7ST9 - chains A and B of the 10 polymer chains in the assembly; structure by electron microscopy, 2.20 A resolution.

# Chain A
Protein: Checkpoint protein RAD24
Source organism: Saccharomyces cerevisiae (strain ATCC 204508 / S288c)
UniProt: P32641 (RAD24_YEAST); numbering as in UniProt (aligned over 1-659)
Amino-acid sequence (696 residues; numbered 1 to 696; the number before each row is that of its first residue):
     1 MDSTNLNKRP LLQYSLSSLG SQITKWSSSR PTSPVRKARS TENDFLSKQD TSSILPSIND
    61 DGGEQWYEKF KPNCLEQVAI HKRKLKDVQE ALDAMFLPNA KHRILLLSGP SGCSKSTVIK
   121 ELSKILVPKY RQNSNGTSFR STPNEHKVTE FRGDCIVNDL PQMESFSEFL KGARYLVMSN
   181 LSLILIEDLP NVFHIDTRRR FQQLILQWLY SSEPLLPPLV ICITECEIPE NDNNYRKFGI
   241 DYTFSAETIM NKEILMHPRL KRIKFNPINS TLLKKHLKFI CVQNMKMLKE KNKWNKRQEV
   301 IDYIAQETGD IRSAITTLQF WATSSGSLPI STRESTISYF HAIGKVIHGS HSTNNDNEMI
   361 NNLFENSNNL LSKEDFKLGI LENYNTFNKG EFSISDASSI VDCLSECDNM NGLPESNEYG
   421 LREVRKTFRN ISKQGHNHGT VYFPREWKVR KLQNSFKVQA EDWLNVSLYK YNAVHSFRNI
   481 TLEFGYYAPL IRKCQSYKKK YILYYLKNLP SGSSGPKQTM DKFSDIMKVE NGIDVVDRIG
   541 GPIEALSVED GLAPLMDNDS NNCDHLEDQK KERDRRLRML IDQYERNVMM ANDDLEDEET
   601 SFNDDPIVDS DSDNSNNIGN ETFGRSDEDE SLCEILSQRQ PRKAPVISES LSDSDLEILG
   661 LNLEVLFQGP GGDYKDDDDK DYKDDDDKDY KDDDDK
Disordered / not traced: 1-62, 510-520, 548-563, 612-696
Differences from the reference sequence: expression tag (660-696)
Ion coordination: Mg2+: Ser116 (together with ATP-gamma-S)
Ligand contacts: ATP-gamma-S (AGS; phosphothiophosphoric acid-adenylate ester): Tyr67, Phe70, Lys71, Pro72, Gln77, Val78, Ala79, Pro110, Ser111, Gly112, Cys113, Ser114, Lys115, Ser116, Thr117, Glu187, Thr224, His276, Ile311, Arg312, Ile315
UniProt features mapped onto this chain:
  - binding site (ATP): Gly109 to Ser116
  - modified residue (Phosphoserine): Ser652, Ser654
  - mutagenesis: Lys115 (K115E: Reduces NTP-binding and hydrolysis. Shows DNA damage sensitivity; K115R: No effect on NTP-binding and hydrolysis. Resistant to DNA damage)
From the paper describing this entry:
  - binding site for the 21-nt DNA strand: His341, Lys345, Ser350, His351
  - binding site for the 50-nt DNA strand: Gln162, Met163, Tyr339, Phe340, Phe443
  - specificity-determining residues: Phe340

# Chain B
Protein: Replication factor C subunit 4
Source organism: Saccharomyces cerevisiae (strain ATCC 204508 / S288c)
UniProt: P40339 (RFC4_YEAST); numbering as in UniProt (aligned over 1-323)
Amino-acid sequence (323 residues; numbered 1 to 323; the number before each row is that of its first residue):
     1 MSKTLSLQLP WVEKYRPQVL SDIVGNKETI DRLQQIAKDG NMPHMIISGM PGIGKTTSVH
    61 CLAHELLGRS YADGVLELNA SDDRGIDVVR NQIKHFAQKK LHLPPGKHKI VILDEADSMT
   121 AGAQQALRRT MELYSNSTRF AFACNQSNKI IEPLQSRCAI LRYSKLSDED VLKRLLQIIK
   181 LEDVKYTNDG LEAIIFTAEG DMRQAINNLQ STVAGHGLVN ADNVFKIVDS PHPLIVKKML
   241 LASNLEDSIQ ILRTDLWKKG YSSIDIVTTS FRVTKNLAQV KESVRLEMIK EIGLTHMRIL
   301 EGVGTYLQLA SMLAKIHKLN NKA
Disordered / not traced: 1-6, 322-323
Ion coordination: Mg2+: Thr56 (together with ATP-gamma-S)
Ligand contacts:
  - ATP-gamma-S (AGS; phosphothiophosphoric acid-adenylate ester), molecule 1: Val12, Tyr15, Arg16, Pro17, Asp22, Ile23, Val24, Met50, Pro51, Gly52, Ile53, Gly54, Lys55, Thr56, Thr57, Asn145, Leu166, Arg174, Met202, Arg203, Ile206
  - ATP-gamma-S (AGS), molecule 2: Arg128, Pro153, Arg157
UniProt features mapped onto this chain:
  - binding site (ATP): Val12, Val24, Gly49 to Thr57, Asn145, Arg203

# Chain A / chain B interface
Residue-residue contacts (88):
  Gly63(A) - Asn41(B)
  Gly63(A) - Arg139(B)  hydrogen bond (backbone-side chain)
  Gln65(A) - His44(B)
  Ser111(A) - Glu152(B)
  Ser111(A) - Pro153(B)
  Glu150(A) - Arg129(B)  salt bridge
  Phe151(A) - Arg129(B)  hydrogen bond (backbone-side chain)
  Arg152(A) - Lys94(B)
  Arg152(A) - Arg129(B)
  Gly153(A) - Arg90(B)
  Asp154(A) - Lys94(B)  salt bridge
  Asp154(A) - Arg129(B)
  Ile156(A) - Arg90(B)
  Gln162(A) - Arg90(B)
  Asp188(A) - Arg129(B)  salt bridge
  Asn191(A) - Ile86(B)
  Phe193(A) - Ala121(B)  hydrophobic
  Phe193(A) - Gly122(B)
  Phe193(A) - Gln125(B)
  Thr224(A) - Arg128(B)
  Cys226(A) - Gln125(B)
  Cys226(A) - Glu152(B)
  Cys226(A) - Pro153(B)
  Ile228(A) - Ala121(B)  hydrophobic
  Pro229(A) - Asn148(B)
  Pro229(A) - Lys149(B)
  Glu230(A) - Lys149(B)  hydrogen bond (backbone-side chain)
  Asn231(A) - Asp117(B)
  Asn231(A) - Ser118(B)  hydrogen bond (side chain-backbone)
  Asn231(A) - Met119(B)  hydrogen bond (side chain-backbone)
  Asn231(A) - Thr120(B)
  Asn231(A) - Lys149(B)
  Phe244(A) - Gln125(B)
  Asp310(A) - Ser156(B)  hydrogen bond
  Arg312(A) - Ser156(B)  hydrogen bond
  Arg312(A) - Arg157(B)
  Ser313(A) - Ser156(B)
  Phe320(A) - Arg32(B)
  Phe320(A) - Ile36(B)  hydrophobic
  Thr323(A) - Arg32(B)
  Thr323(A) - Gln35(B)
  Ser324(A) - Arg32(B)
  Ser325(A) - Gln35(B)  hydrogen bond
  Gly326(A) - Gln35(B)
  Ser327(A) - Glu28(B)
  Leu328(A) - Glu28(B)
  Leu328(A) - Thr29(B)
  Leu328(A) - Arg32(B)
  Ser331(A) - Ile160(B)
  Arg333(A) - Glu152(B)
  Arg333(A) - Gln155(B)
  Arg333(A) - Ser156(B)
  Glu334(A) - Ser147(B)
  Glu334(A) - Asn148(B)  hydrogen bond (side chain-backbone)
  Glu334(A) - Glu152(B)
  Glu334(A) - Gln155(B)  hydrogen bond (backbone-side chain)
  Glu334(A) - Arg162(B)  salt bridge
  Ser335(A) - Glu152(B)
  Thr336(A) - Glu152(B)  hydrogen bond (backbone-side chain)
  Asn355(A) - Glu282(B)
  Asn357(A) - Lys275(B)  hydrogen bond (side chain-backbone)
  Asn357(A) - Glu282(B)
  Asn357(A) - Arg285(B)  hydrogen bond
  Asn361(A) - Lys275(B)  hydrogen bond
  Glu365(A) - Asn148(B)
  Glu406(A) - Lys290(B)  salt bridge
  Asn409(A) - Met297(B)
  Met410(A) - Gly293(B)
  Met410(A) - Leu294(B)
  Met410(A) - Met297(B)
  Asn411(A) - Met297(B)
  Leu413(A) - Gly293(B)
  Leu413(A) - His296(B)
  Leu413(A) - Leu300(B)  hydrophobic
  Glu415(A) - Phe271(B)
  Glu415(A) - Ile289(B)
  Glu415(A) - Ile292(B)
  Glu415(A) - Gly293(B)
  Glu415(A) - His296(B)  salt bridge
  Glu418(A) - Phe271(B)
  Glu418(A) - Lys275(B)  salt bridge
  Tyr419(A) - Leu286(B)  hydrophobic
  Tyr419(A) - Lys290(B)
  Arg422(A) - Glu282(B)  salt bridge
  Arg422(A) - Arg285(B)
  Arg422(A) - Leu286(B)
  Arg422(A) - Ile289(B)
  Glu423(A) - Leu286(B)
Also at the interface, not in a pair above, chain A (58 interface residues in all): Tyr67, Glu187, Asn233, Thr316, Gln319, Thr332, Asn366, Pro414, Lys426
Also at the interface, not in a pair above, chain B (55 interface residues in all): Pro43, Asn91, His108, Glu132, Ser135, Ile150, Ile151, Cys158, Ala159, Leu161, Asn276, Ser283

# In short
58 residues of chain A and 55 residues of chain B are in contact; the contacts include 14 hydrogen bonds and 8
salt bridges. Among the polar pairs are Glu150(A)-Arg129(B), Asp154(A)-Lys94(B) and Asp188(A)-Arg129(B). From
the paper: a binding site for the 50-nt DNA strand at Gln162(A), Met163(A) and Tyr339(A) among others; a
binding site for the 21-nt DNA strand at His341(A), Lys345(A) and Ser350(A) among others.
Chain A is Checkpoint protein RAD24 and chain B is Replication factor C subunit 4, both from Saccharomyces
cerevisiae (strain ATCC 204508 / S288c); the structure, Open state of Rad24-RFC:9-1-1 bound to a 5' ss/dsDNA
junction, was determined by electron microscopy together with 7STE and 7STB from the same study.
